PDB entry 7SZ4 | electron microscopy, 4.80 A resolution (low resolution: residue-level contacts below are approximate; hydrogen-bond / salt-bridge calls are withheld) | chains i and h of the 12 polymer chains in the assembly

== Chain i (and h) ==
Molecule: Portal protein
Organism: Pseudomonas virus PaP3
Notes: chain h of this document is another copy of the same molecule, construct and numbering; everything in this record applies to it too
UniProt: Q8H9R8 (Q8H9R8_9CAUD); numbering as in UniProt (aligned over 1-705)
Amino-acid sequence (705 residues; each row starts with the number of its first residue):
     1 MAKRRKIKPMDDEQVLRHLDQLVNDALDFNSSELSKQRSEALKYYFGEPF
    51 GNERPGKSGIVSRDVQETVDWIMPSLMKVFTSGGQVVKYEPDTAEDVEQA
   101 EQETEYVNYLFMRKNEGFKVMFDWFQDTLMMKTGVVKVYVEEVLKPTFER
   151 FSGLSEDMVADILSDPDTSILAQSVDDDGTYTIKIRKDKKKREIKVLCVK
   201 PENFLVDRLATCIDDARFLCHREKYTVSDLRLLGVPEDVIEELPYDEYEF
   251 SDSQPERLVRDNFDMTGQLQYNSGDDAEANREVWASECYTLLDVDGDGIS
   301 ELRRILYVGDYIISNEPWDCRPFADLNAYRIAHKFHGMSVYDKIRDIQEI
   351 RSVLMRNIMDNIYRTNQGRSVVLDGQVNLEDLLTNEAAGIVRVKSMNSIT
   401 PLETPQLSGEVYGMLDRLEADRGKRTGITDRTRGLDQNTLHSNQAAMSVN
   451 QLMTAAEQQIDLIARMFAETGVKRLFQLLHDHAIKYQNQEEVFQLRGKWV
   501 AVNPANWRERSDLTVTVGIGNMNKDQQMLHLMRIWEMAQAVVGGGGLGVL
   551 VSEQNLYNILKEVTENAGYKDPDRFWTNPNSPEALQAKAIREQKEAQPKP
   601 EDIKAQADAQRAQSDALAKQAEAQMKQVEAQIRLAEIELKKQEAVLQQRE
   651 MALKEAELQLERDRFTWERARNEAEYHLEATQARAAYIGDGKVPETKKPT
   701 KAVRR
Unresolved in the structure: 1-8, 149-184, 242-277, 369-402, 435-444, 596-705 (chain h: 1-8, 149-184, 242-277, 367-404, 435-444, 596-705)

== Chain i / chain h interface ==
Residue-residue contacts - 85 pairs, chain i then chain h:
  Y89(i) - R113(h)
  E90(i) - R113(h)
  P91(i) - V492(h)
  D92(i) - R496(h)
  T93(i) - V492(h)
  T93(i) - R496(h)
  A94(i) - R496(h)
  E95(i) - R496(h)
  L291(i) - N280(h)
  L292(i) - N280(h)
  D293(i) - A279(h)
  G298(i) - R231(h)
  I299(i) - V227(h)
  I299(i) - S228(h)
  I299(i) - R231(h)
  I299(i) - A279(h)
  I299(i) - N280(h)
  R330(i) - K119(h)
  R330(i) - F122(h)
  R330(i) - Q126(h)
  I331(i) - F46(h)
  I331(i) - Q126(h)
  A332(i) - Q126(h)
  H333(i) - D123(h)
  H333(i) - C198(h)
  K334(i) - F46(h)
  M338(i) - Q66(h)
  D342(i) - R63(h)
  K343(i) - R63(h)
  K343(i) - Q66(h)
  K343(i) - D70(h)
  D346(i) - R63(h)
  N357(i) - I362(h)
  D360(i) - N366(h)
  M414(i) - Y412(h)
  R417(i) - D416(h)
  K424(i) - W71(h)
  R425(i) - D70(h)
  A445(i) - M447(h)
  V449(i) - M528(h)
  M453(i) - K524(h)
  E457(i) - K78(h)
  L462(i) - M73(h)
  L462(i) - P74(h)
  R465(i) - M112(h)
  R465(i) - F118(h)
  M466(i) - K119(h)
  E469(i) - K119(h)
  A505(i) - R186(h)
  E509(i) - R113(h)
  R510(i) - R113(h)
  S511(i) - R113(h)
  V517(i) - M77(h)
  V517(i) - T81(h)
  I519(i) - G568(h)
  N521(i) - A567(h)
  H530(i) - A567(h)
  H530(i) - Y569(h)
  R533(i) - Q527(h)
  R533(i) - L531(h)
  R533(i) - M532(h)
  I534(i) - W576(h)
  E536(i) - W535(h)
  M537(i) - L560(h)
  M537(i) - W576(h)
  G545(i) - R591(h)
  G546(i) - R591(h)
  G548(i) - E583(h)
  G548(i) - A587(h)
  G548(i) - R591(h)
  V549(i) - E553(h)
  V549(i) - N578(h)
  V549(i) - E583(h)
  V549(i) - A587(h)
  V549(i) - K588(h)
  V549(i) - R591(h)
  L550(i) - E553(h)
  V551(i) - R574(h)
  V551(i) - F575(h)
  N555(i) - D573(h)
  N555(i) - R574(h)
  N555(i) - F575(h)
  N558(i) - D573(h)
  N558(i) - R574(h)
  I559(i) - R574(h)
Other interface residues (no listed pair), chain i (68 interface residues in all): R54, Y329, I344, R345, E410, D421, T426, I428, N450, Q459, G518, L547
Other interface residues (no listed pair), chain h (63 interface residues in all): Y45, S62, E67, S75, E278, G409, E410, E419, T432, K570, P572, E592

== Summary ==
Chain i and chain h form an interface of 68 and 63 residues respectively.
Chain i and chain h are both Portal protein (Pseudomonas virus PaP3); the structure, Kinetically trapped
Pseudomonas-phage PaP3 portal protein - delta barrel mutant class-2, was determined by electron microscopy
together with 7SXK, 7SYA and 7SZ6 from the same study.
